PDB entry 7KLI | X-ray diffraction, 1.75 A resolution | chains A and C of the 4 polymer chains in the assembly

[Chain A (and C)]
Name: Enoyl-[acyl-carrier-protein] reductase [NADH]
From: Mycobacteroides abscessus (strain ATCC 19977 / DSM 44196 / CIP 104536 / JCM 13569 / NCTC 13031 / TMC 1543)
Notes: EC 1.3.1.9; fragment: MyabA.00170.a.B1; chain C of this document is another copy of the same molecule, construct and numbering; everything in this record applies to it too
Reference sequence: B1MC30 (B1MC30_MYCA9); numbering as in UniProt (aligned over 1-269)
Chain sequence (277 residues; numbered -7 to 269; the number before each row is that of its first residue; numbers below 1 keep their minus sign (Met-7 is residue -7)):
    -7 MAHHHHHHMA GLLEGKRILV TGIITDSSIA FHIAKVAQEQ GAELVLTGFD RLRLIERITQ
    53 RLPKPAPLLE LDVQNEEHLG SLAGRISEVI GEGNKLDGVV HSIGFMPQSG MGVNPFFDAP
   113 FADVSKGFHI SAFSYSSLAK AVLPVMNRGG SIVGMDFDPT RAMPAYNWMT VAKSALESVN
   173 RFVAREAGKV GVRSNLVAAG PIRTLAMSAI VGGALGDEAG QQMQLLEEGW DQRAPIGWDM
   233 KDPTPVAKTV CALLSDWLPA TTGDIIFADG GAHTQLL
Unresolved in the structure: -7 to 0, 196-205 (chain C: -7 to 2)
Construct notes: initiating methionine (-7); expression tag (-6 to 0)
What the authors report for this chain:
  - conformationally variable residues (loop rearrangement): Thr196 to Gly212

[How chain A and chain C interact]
Residue-residue contacts (27; chain A residue first):
  Arg153(A) with Arg153(C); His265(C), hydrogen bond (side chain-backbone); Thr266(C); Gln267(C); Leu268(C)
  Ala154(A) with Thr266(C), hydrogen bond (backbone-backbone); Gln267(C); Leu268(C), hydrogen bond (backbone-backbone)
  Met155(A) with Leu268(C)
  Pro156(A) with Leu268(C)
  Leu218(A) with Leu268(C); Leu269(C)
  Trp222(A) with Leu268(C), hydrophobic
  Arg225(A) with Leu268(C)
  His265(A) with Arg153(C), hydrogen bond (backbone-side chain)
  Thr266(A) with Arg153(C); Ala154(C), hydrogen bond (backbone-backbone)
  Gln267(A) with Arg153(C); Ala154(C)
  Leu268(A) with Arg153(C); Ala154(C), hydrogen bond (backbone-backbone); Met155(C), hydrophobic; Pro156(C); Trp222(C), hydrophobic; Arg225(C)
  Leu269(A) with Pro156(C), hydrophobic; Leu218(C)
Also at the interface, not in a pair above, chain A (13 interface residues in all): Leu217
Also at the interface, not in a pair above, chain C (13 interface residues in all): Leu217

[In short]
Chain A and chain C each contribute 13 residues to their interface, with 6 hydrogen bonds. Polar contacts
include Arg153(A)-His265(C), Ala154(A)-Thr266(C) and Ala154(A)-Leu268(C). The paper reports conformational
variability at Thr196(A).
Chain A and chain C are both Enoyl-[acyl-carrier-protein] reductase [NADH] (Mycobacteroides abscessus (strain
ATCC 19977 / DSM 44196 / CIP 104536 / JCM 13569 / NCTC 13031 / TMC 1543)); the structure, Crystal Structure of
Enoyl-[acyl-carrier-protein] reductase [NADH] (InhA) from Mycobacterium abscessus, was determined by X-ray
diffraction (same publication as 7U0M and 7L6C).
